PDB entry 4Z77 | X-ray diffraction, 1.85 A resolution | chains A and B of the 3 polymer chains in the assembly

Chain A:
Name: H-2 class I histocompatibility antigen, K-D alpha chain
From: Mus musculus
UniProt: P01902 (HA1D_MOUSE); residues 1-275 here correspond to UniProt positions 22-296 (UniProt number = residue number + 21)
Sequence (277 residues; row label = number of the first residue in the row; numbering starts at 0):
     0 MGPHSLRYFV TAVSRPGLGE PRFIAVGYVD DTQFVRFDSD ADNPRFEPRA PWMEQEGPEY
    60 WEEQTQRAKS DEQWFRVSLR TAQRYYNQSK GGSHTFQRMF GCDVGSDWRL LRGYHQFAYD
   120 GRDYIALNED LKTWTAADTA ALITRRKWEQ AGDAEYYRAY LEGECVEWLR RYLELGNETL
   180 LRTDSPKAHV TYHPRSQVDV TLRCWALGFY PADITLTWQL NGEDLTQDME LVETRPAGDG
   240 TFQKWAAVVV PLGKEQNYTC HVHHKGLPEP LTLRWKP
Sequence notes: initiating methionine (0); conflict His114 (Gln135 in P01902); expression tag (276)
Disulfides: Cys101-Cys164, Cys203-Cys259
Curated features (UniProtKB/Swiss-Prot):
  - region: Lys275 (Connecting peptide)
  - glycosylation (N-linked (GlcNAc...) asparagine): Asn86, Asn176, Asn256

Chain B:
Name: Beta-2-microglobulin
From: Homo sapiens
UniProt: P61769 (B2MG_HUMAN); residues 1-99 here correspond to UniProt positions 21-119 (UniProt number = residue number + 20)
Sequence (100 residues; row label = number of the first residue in the row; numbering starts at 0):
     0 MIQRTPKIQV YSRHPAENGK SNFLNCYVSG FHPSDIEVDL LKNGERIEKV EHSDLSFSKD
    60 WSFYLLYYTE FTPTEKDEYA CRVNHVTLSQ PKIVKWDRDM
Sequence notes: initiating methionine (0)
Disulfides: Cys25-Cys80
Curated features (UniProtKB/Swiss-Prot):
  - modified residue: Gln2 (Pyrrolidone carboxylic acid)
  - glycosylation: Ile1 (N-linked (Glc) (glycation) isoleucine), Lys19 (N-linked (Glc) (glycation) lysine), Lys41 (N-linked (Glc) (glycation) lysine), Lys48 (N-linked (Glc) (glycation) lysine), Lys58 (N-linked (Glc) (glycation) lysine), Lys91 (N-linked (Glc) (glycation) lysine), Lys94 (N-linked (Glc) (glycation) lysine)

How chain A and chain B interact:
Contacting residue pairs (54; chain A residue first):
  Phe8(A) - Ser55(B)
  Phe8(A) - Phe56(B)  hydrophobic
  Val9(A) - Phe56(B)
  Thr10(A) - Phe56(B)
  Thr10(A) - Phe62(B)
  Val12(A) - Ser33(B)
  Val25(A) - Asp53(B)
  Val25(A) - Leu54(B)
  Tyr27(A) - Ser55(B)
  Tyr27(A) - Tyr63(B)  hydrogen bond
  Gln32(A) - Asp53(B)  hydrogen bond
  Arg35(A) - Asp53(B)  salt bridge
  Arg48(A) - Asp53(B)  salt bridge
  Gln96(A) - His31(B)  hydrogen bond
  Gln96(A) - Phe56(B)
  Gln96(A) - Trp60(B)  hydrogen bond (side chain-backbone)
  Gln96(A) - Phe62(B)
  Arg97(A) - Phe56(B)
  Gln115(A) - Trp60(B)
  Phe116(A) - Trp60(B)
  Ala117(A) - Trp60(B)  hydrophobic
  Asp119(A) - Met0(B)
  Asp119(A) - Ile1(B)  hydrogen bond (backbone-backbone)
  Asp119(A) - His31(B)
  Gly120(A) - Ile1(B)
  Gly120(A) - His31(B)
  Arg121(A) - Met0(B)
  Arg121(A) - Ile1(B)
  Asp122(A) - Trp60(B)  hydrogen bond
  His192(A) - Asp98(B)
  Arg202(A) - Asp98(B)  hydrogen bond (side chain-backbone)
  Arg202(A) - Met99(B)
  Trp204(A) - Asp98(B)
  Trp204(A) - Met99(B)
  Val231(A) - Gln8(B)
  Glu232(A) - Lys6(B)  salt bridge
  Glu232(A) - Gln8(B)  hydrogen bond (backbone-side chain)
  Glu232(A) - Ser28(B)
  Arg234(A) - Gln8(B)  hydrogen bond
  Arg234(A) - Tyr10(B)
  Arg234(A) - Met99(B)  hydrogen bond (side chain-backbone)
  Pro235(A) - Tyr10(B)  hydrogen bond (backbone-side chain)
  Pro235(A) - Asn24(B)
  Pro235(A) - Tyr26(B)
  Pro235(A) - Leu65(B)
  Ala236(A) - Arg12(B)  hydrogen bond (backbone-side chain)
  Ala236(A) - Asn24(B)  hydrogen bond (backbone-side chain)
  Gly237(A) - Arg12(B)  hydrogen bond (backbone-side chain)
  Gly237(A) - Leu65(B)
  Asp238(A) - Arg12(B)
  Gln242(A) - Tyr10(B)
  Gln242(A) - Ser11(B)  hydrogen bond (side chain-backbone)
  Gln242(A) - Arg12(B)  hydrogen bond (side chain-backbone)
  Trp244(A) - Met99(B)  hydrogen bond (side chain-backbone)
Also at the interface, not in a pair above, chain A (36 interface residues in all): Ile23, His93, Thr94, Met98, Leu206, Thr233
Also at the interface, not in a pair above, chain B (25 interface residues in all): His13, Pro14, Asp59

In short:
36 residues of chain A and 25 residues of chain B are in contact; the contacts include 17 hydrogen bonds and 3
salt bridges. Polar contacts include Arg35(A)-Asp53(B), Arg48(A)-Asp53(B) and Glu232(A)-Lys6(B).
Here chain A is H-2 class I histocompatibility antigen, K-D alpha chain (Mus musculus) and chain B is
Beta-2-microglobulin (Homo sapiens). Entry 4Z77 (Weak TCR binding to an unstable insulin epitope drives type 1
diabetes) was determined by X-ray diffraction.
